7LGF - chains J and O of the 21 polymer chains in the assembly; structure by electron microscopy, 6.10 A resolution (low resolution: residue-level contacts below are approximate; hydrogen-bond / salt-bridge calls are withheld).

# Chain J (and O)
Molecule: Capsid protein
Source organism: Escherichia phage Qbeta
Notes: chain O of this document is another copy of the same molecule, construct and numbering; everything in this record applies to it too
UniProtKB: P03615 (CAPSD_BPQBE); residues 0-132 here correspond to UniProt positions 1-133 (UniProt number = residue number + 1)
Chain sequence (133 residues; numbered 0 to 132; the number before each row is that of its first residue; numbering starts at 0):
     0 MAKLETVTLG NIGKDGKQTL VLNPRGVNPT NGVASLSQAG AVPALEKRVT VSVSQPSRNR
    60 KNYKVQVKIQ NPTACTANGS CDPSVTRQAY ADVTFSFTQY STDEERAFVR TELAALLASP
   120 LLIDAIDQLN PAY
Disordered / not traced: 0
Curated features (UniProtKB/Swiss-Prot):
  - site: Y89 (RNA-binding)

# Interface between chain J and chain O
Residue-residue contacts (10):
  P28(J) - P28(O)
  S53(J) - R24(O)
  Q54(J) - N27(O)
  Q98(J) - V41(O)
  Q98(J) - E45(O)
  Y99(J) - P42(O)
  Y99(J) - D81(O)
  Y99(J) - P82(O)
  S100(J) - V41(O)
  R105(J) - V41(O)
Interface residues without a listed pair, chain J (9 interface residues in all): V26, G31
Interface residues without a listed pair, chain O (9 interface residues in all): S83

# In short
Chain J and chain O each contribute 9 residues to their interface.
Both chains are Capsid protein (Escherichia phage Qbeta). Entry 7LGF (Asymmetric unit for phage Qbeta prolate
particle) was determined by electron microscopy, deposited together with 7LGE, 7LGG, 7LGH and 7LHD.
